Entry 8I9W (electron microscopy, 3.10 A resolution); this record covers chains C1 and CK of the 52 polymer chains in the assembly.

Chain C1:
Molecule: 3341-nt RNA strand
From: Chaetomium thermophilum
Sequence (3341 nucleotides; row label = number of the first residue in the row):
     1 GGUUGACCUCGGAUCAGGUAGGAGGACCCGCUGAACUUAAGCAUAUCAAU
    51 AAGCGGAGGAAAAGAAACCAACAGGGAUUGCCCUAGUAACGGCGAGUGAA
   101 GCGGCAACAGCUCAAAUUUGAAAGCUGGCUUCGGCCCGCGUUGUAAUUUG
   151 GAGAGGAUGCUUUGGGCGAGGCUCCUUCUGAGUUCCCUGGAACGGGACGC
   201 CACAGAGGGUGAGAGCCCCGUAUAGUUGGAAGCCAAGCCUGUGUAAAGCU
   251 CCUUCGACGAGUCGAGUAGUUUGGGAAUGCUGCUCAAAAUGGGAGGUAAA
   301 UUUCUUCUAAAGCUAAAUACCGGCCAGAGACCGAUAGCGCACAAGUAGAG
   351 UGAUCGAAAGAUGAAAAGCACUUUGAAAAGAGGGUUAAAUAGCACGUGAA
   401 AUUGUUGAAAGGGAAGCGCUUGUGACCAGACUUGCGCCCGGCGGAUCAUC
   451 CGGUGUUCUCACCGGUGCACUCCGCCGGGCUCAGGCCAGCAUCGGUUCUG
   501 GCGGGGGGAUAAAGGCCCAGGGAAUGUGGCUCCUCCGGGAGUGUUAUAGC
   551 CCUGGGUGUAAUACCCUCGCCGGGACCGAGGACCGCGCUCUGCAAGGAUG
   601 CUGGCGUAAUGGUCACCAGCGACCCGUCUUGAAACACGGACCAAGGAGUC
   651 AAGGUUUUGCGCGAGUGUUUGGGUGUAAAACCCGCACGCGUAAUGAAAGU
   701 GAACGUAGGUGAGAGCUUCGGCGCAUCAUCGACCGAUCCUGAUGUAUUCG
   751 GAUGGAUUUGAGUAGGAGCGUUAAGCCUUGGACCCGAAAGAUGGUGAACU
   801 AUGCUUGGAUAGGGUGAAGCCAGAGGAAACUCUGGUGGAGGCUCGCAGCG
   851 GUUCUGACGUGCAAAUCGAUCGUCAAAUCUGAGCAUGGGGGCGAAAGACU
   901 AAUCGAACCAUCUAGUAGCUGGUUACCGCCGAAGUUUCCCUCAGGAUAGC
   951 AGUGUCGACCUUCAGUUUUAUGAGGUAAAGCGAAUGAUUAGGGACUCGGG
  1001 GGCGAUUUUUAGCCUUCAUCCAUUCUCAAACUUUAAAUAUGUAAGAAGCC
  1051 CUUGUUACUUAACUGAACGUGGGCAUUCGAAUGUAUCGACACUAGUGGGC
  1101 CAUUUUUGGUAAGCAGAACUGGCGAUGCGGGAUGAACCGAACGCGGGGUU
  1151 AAGGUGCCGGAGUGGACGCUCAUCAGACACCACAAAAGGCGUUAGUACAU
  1201 CUUGACAGCAGGACGGUGGCCAUGGAAGUCGGAAUCCGCUAAGGACUGUG
  1251 UAACAACUCACCUGCCGAAUGUACUAGCCCUGAAAAUGGAUGGCGCUCAA
  1301 GCGUCCCACCCAUACCCCGCCCUCAGGGUAGAAACGAUGCCCUGAGGAGU
  1351 AGGCGGCCGUGGAGGUCAGUGACGAAGCCUAGGGCGUGAGCCCGGGUCGA
  1401 ACGGCCUCUAGUGCAGAUCUUGGUGGUAGUAGCAAAUACUUCAAUGAGAA
  1451 CUUGAAGGACCGAAGUGGGGAAAGGUUCCAUGUGAACAGCGGUUGGACAU
  1501 GGGUUAGUCGAUCCUAAGCCAUAGGGAAGUUCCGUUUCAAAGGGGCACUC
  1551 GUGCCCCGUGUGGCGAAAGGGAAGCCGGUUAAUAUUCCGGCACCUGGAUG
  1601 UGGGUUUUGCGCGGCAACGCAACUGAACGCGGAGACGACGGCGGGGGCCC
  1651 CGGGCAGAGUUCUCUUUUCUUCUUAACGGUCUAUCACCCUGGAAACAGUU
  1701 UGUCUGGAGAUAGGGUUUAAUGGCCGGAAGAGCCCGACACUUCUGUCGGG
  1751 UCCGGUGCGCUCUCGACGUCCCUUGAAAAUCCGCGGGAGGGAAUAAUUCU
  1801 CACGCCAGGUCGUACUCAUAACCGCAGCAGGUCCCCAAGGUGAACAGCCU
  1851 CUGGUUGAUAGAACAAUGUAGAUAAGGGAAGUCGGCAAAAUAGAUCCGUA
  1901 ACUUCGGGAAAAGGAUUGGCUCUAAGGGUUGGGCACGUUGGGCUUUGGGC
  1951 GGACGCCCUGGGAGCAGAGGGCCUCUAGCCGGGCAACCGGCCGGCGGCCC
  2001 UCAGCACCCGGGGUUGAAGCCCUUAGCAGGCUUCGGCCGUCCGGCGUGCG
  2051 GUUAACAACCAACUUAGAACUGGUACGGACAGGGGGAAUCUGACUGUCUA
  2101 AUUAAAACAUAGCAUUGCGAUGGCCAGAAAGUGGUGUUGACGCAAUGUGA
  2151 UUUCUGCCCAGUGCUCUGAAUGUCAAAGUGAAGAAAUUCAACCAAGCGCG
  2201 GGUAAACGGCGGGAGUAACUAUGACUCUCUUAAGGUAGCCAAAUGCCUCG
  2251 UCAUCUAAUUAGUGACGCGCAUGAAUGGAUUAACGAGAUUCCCACUGUCC
  2301 CUAUCUACUAUCUAGCGAAACCACAGCCAAGGGAACGGGCUUGGCAAAAU
  2351 CAGCGGGGAAAGAAGACCCUGUUGAGCUUGACUCUAGUUUGACAUUGUGA
  2401 AAAGACAUAGGAGGUGUAGAAUAGGUGGGAGCUUCGGCGCCAGUGAAAUA
  2451 CCACUACUCCUAUUGUUUUUUUACUUAUUCAAUGAAGCGGGGCUGGACUU
  2501 GCGUCCAACUUCUGGAGUUAAGGUCCUUCGCGGGCCGACCCGGGUUGAAG
  2551 ACAUUGUCAGGUGGGGAGUUUGGCUGGGGCGGCACAUCUGUUAAACCAUA
  2601 ACGCAGGUGUCCUAAGGGGGGCUCAUGGAGAACAGAAAUCUCCAGUAGAA
  2651 CAAAAGGGUAAAAGUCCCCUUGAUUUUGAUUUUCAGUGUGAAUACAAACC
  2701 AUGAAAGUGUGGCCUAUCGAUCCUUUAGUCCCUCGAAAUUUGAGGCUAGA
  2751 GGUGCCAGAAAAGUUACCACAGGGAUAACUGGCUUGUGGCGGCCAAGCGU
  2801 UCAUAGCGACGUCGCUUUUUGAUCCUUCGAUGUCGGCUCUUCCUAUCAUA
  2851 CCGAAGCAGAAUUCGGUAAGCGUUGGAUUGUUCACCCACUAAUAGGGAAC
  2901 GUGAGCUGGGUUUAGACCGUCGUGAGACAGGUUAGUUUUACCCUACUGAU
  2951 GAACUCGUCGCAAUGGUAAUUCAGCUUAGUACGAGAGGAACCGCUGAUUC
  3001 AGAUAAUUGGUUUUUGCGGUUGUCCGACCGGGCAGUGCCGCGAAGCUACC
  3051 AUCUGCUGGAUAAUGGCUGAACGCCUCUAAGUCAGAAUCCAUGCCAGAAC
  3101 GCGACGAUACUACCCGCACGUUGUAGACGUAUAAGAAUAGGCUCCGGCCU
  3151 CGUAUCCUAGCAGGCGAUUCCUCCGCCGGCCUCGAAGUGGCCGUCGGUAA
  3201 UUCGCGUAUUGCAAUUUAGACACGCGCGGGAUCAAAUCCUUUGCAGACGA
  3251 CUUAGAUGUGCGAAAGGGUCCUGUAAGCAGUAGAGUAGCCUUGUUGUUAC
  3301 GAUCUGCUGAGGGUAAGCCCUCCUUCGCCUAGAUUUCCCAG
Unresolved in the structure: 1-2, 693-706, 803-884, 901-905, 987-1028, 1435-1858, 1887-1894, 1904-2070, 2082, 2093-2283, 2485-2545, 2571-2721, 2753-2756, 2801-2804, 2822-2828, 2833, 2909-2914, 2937-2940, 3338-3341

Chain CK:
Name: Ribosome biogenesis protein NSA2 homolog
From: Chaetomium thermophilum
Reference sequence: G0S081 (G0S081_CHATD); residue numbers follow UniProt; this construct covers 1-261
Chain sequence (261 residues; each row starts with the number of its first residue):
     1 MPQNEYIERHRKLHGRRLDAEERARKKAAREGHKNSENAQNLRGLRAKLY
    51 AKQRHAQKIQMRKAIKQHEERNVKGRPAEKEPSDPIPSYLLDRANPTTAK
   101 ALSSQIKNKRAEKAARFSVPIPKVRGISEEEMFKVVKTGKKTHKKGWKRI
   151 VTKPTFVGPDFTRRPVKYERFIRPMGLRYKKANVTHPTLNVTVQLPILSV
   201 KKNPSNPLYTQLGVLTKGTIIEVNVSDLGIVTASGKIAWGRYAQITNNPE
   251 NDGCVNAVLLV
Unresolved in the structure: 1, 76-97

How chain C1 and chain CK interact:
Contacting residue pairs - 114 pairs, chain C1 then chain CK:
  U1173(C1) with Arg-43(CK), sugar contact
  C1174(C1) with Arg-43(CK), salt bridge to the phosphate
  A1184(C1) with Lys-48(CK), salt bridge to the phosphate
  A1186(C1) with His-55(CK), sugar contact
  A1187(C1) with Ala-51(CK), sugar contact; His-55(CK), phosphate contact
  G1188(C1) with Ala-39(CK), hydrogen bond to the base; Tyr-50(CK), sugar contact; Ala-51(CK), sugar contact; Arg-54(CK), phosphate contact; His-55(CK), phosphate contact; Lys-58(CK), salt bridge to the phosphate
  G1189(C1) with Ser-36(CK), hydrogen bond to the sugar; Ala-39(CK), sugar contact; Gln-40(CK), hydrogen bond to the sugar; Arg-54(CK), salt bridge to the phosphate; Lys-58(CK), salt bridge to the phosphate
  C1190(C1) with Gly-32(CK), sugar contact; His-33(CK), hydrogen bond to the base; Ser-36(CK), sugar contact
  G1191(C1) with Ser-36(CK), hydrogen bond to the phosphate; Gln-40(CK), phosphate contact
  U1251(C1) with Lys-12(CK), phosphate contact
  A1252(C1) with Lys-12(CK), salt bridge to the phosphate
  C1280(C1) with Gln-40(CK), hydrogen bond to the sugar
  U1281(C1) with Ala-39(CK), sugar contact; Gln-40(CK), sugar contact; Leu-42(CK), sugar contact; Arg-43(CK), salt bridge to the phosphate; Ala-47(CK), sugar contact
  G1282(C1) with Arg-43(CK), phosphate contact; Gly-44(CK), hydrogen bond to the phosphate; Lys-48(CK), phosphate contact
  A1283(C1) with Gly-44(CK), sugar contact; Leu-45(CK), base contact; Lys-48(CK), phosphate contact
  A2375(C1) with Lys-167(CK), hydrogen bond to the base
  A2766(C1) with Ser-205(CK), hydrogen bond to the base; Asn-206(CK), hydrogen bond to the sugar; Pro-207(CK), base contact; Leu-208(CK), sugar contact
  C2767(C1) with Lys-167(CK), hydrogen bond to the sugar; Tyr-168(CK), sugar contact; Leu-208(CK), sugar contact
  C2768(C1) with Arg-149(CK), salt bridge to the phosphate; Arg-170(CK), hydrogen bond to the phosphate
  A2769(C1) with Arg-170(CK), salt bridge to the phosphate
  C2770(C1) with Lys-144(CK), phosphate contact
  G2786(C1) with Leu-45(CK), base contact; Leu-49(CK), base contact
  U2787(C1) with Leu-49(CK), base contact; Lys-52(CK), base contact
  G2788(C1) with Asp-252(CK), sugar contact; Cys-254(CK), base contact
  G2789(C1) with Asn-183(CK), base contact; Asn-247(CK), hydrogen bond to the sugar; Asp-252(CK), hydrogen bond to the sugar; Asn-256(CK), hydrogen bond to the base
  C2790(C1) with Thr-246(CK), sugar contact; Asn-256(CK), hydrogen bond to the sugar
  G2791(C1) with Thr-185(CK), sugar contact; Asn-190(CK), sugar contact
  G2792(C1) with Asn-190(CK), sugar contact
  C2810(C1) with Ala-56(CK), sugar contact; Ile-59(CK), base contact
  G2811(C1) with Lys-63(CK), sugar contact
  G2814(C1) with Lys-100(CK), phosphate contact; Ser-103(CK), hydrogen bond to the phosphate; Val-191(CK), sugar contact; Thr-192(CK), hydrogen bond to the sugar
  C2815(C1) with Ser-103(CK), hydrogen bond to the phosphate; Lys-107(CK), salt bridge to the phosphate; Asn-183(CK), hydrogen bond to the sugar; Thr-192(CK), sugar contact; Gln-194(CK), sugar contact
  U2816(C1) with Lys-107(CK), salt bridge to the phosphate; Asn-183(CK), sugar contact; Gln-194(CK), sugar contact
  U2817(C1) with Lys-107(CK), hydrogen bond to the phosphate
  U2818(C1) with Lys-107(CK), salt bridge to the phosphate
  G2856(C1) with Glu-5(CK), hydrogen bond to the base; Tyr-6(CK), hydrogen bond to the base; Ile-7(CK), hydrogen bond to the base; Glu-8(CK), hydrogen bond to the base
  A2858(C1) with Pro-2(CK), base contact; Tyr-6(CK), hydrogen bond to the phosphate
  G2866(C1) with Arg-46(CK), hydrogen bond to the phosphate
  U2867(C1) with Arg-46(CK), salt bridge to the phosphate
  A2925(C1) with Lys-140(CK), hydrogen bond to the sugar
  G2926(C1) with Lys-140(CK), salt bridge to the phosphate; Thr-142(CK), phosphate contact; Lys-144(CK), salt bridge to the phosphate
  G2983(C1) with Pro-2(CK), phosphate contact
  A2984(C1) with Pro-2(CK), base contact; Gln-3(CK), base contact
  G2985(C1) with Pro-2(CK), base contact
  U3064(C1) with Lys-34(CK), salt bridge to the phosphate
  G3065(C1) with Arg-23(CK), hydrogen bond to the phosphate; Lys-27(CK), phosphate contact
  G3066(C1) with Arg-23(CK), salt bridge to the phosphate; Arg-30(CK), salt bridge to the phosphate
  C3067(C1) with Lys-26(CK), salt bridge to the phosphate
  A3070(C1) with His-33(CK), base contact
  A3071(C1) with His-33(CK), hydrogen bond to the base
  C3075(C1) with Arg-25(CK), hydrogen bond to the phosphate; Ala-29(CK), sugar contact
  U3076(C1) with Arg-25(CK), salt bridge to the phosphate; Lys-26(CK), salt bridge to the phosphate; Ala-29(CK), sugar contact; Arg-30(CK), phosphate contact; His-33(CK), base contact
  C3077(C1) with Lys-26(CK), salt bridge to the phosphate; Arg-30(CK), salt bridge to the phosphate
  U3078(C1) with His-33(CK), salt bridge to the phosphate
Interface residues without a listed pair, chain C1 (60 interface residues in all): C1274, G2365, G2376, A2809, A2927, C3072
Interface residues without a listed pair, chain CK (72 interface residues in all): Asn-4, Glu-22, Asn-41, Arg-62, Ala-99, Lys-141, Lys-145, Trp-147, Phe-171, Val-193, Val-258

Summary:
Chain C1 and chain CK form an interface of 60 and 72 residues respectively; the contacts include 31 hydrogen
bonds and 24 salt bridges. Among the polar pairs are G1188(C1)/Ala-39(CK), C1190(C1)/His-33(CK) and
A2375(C1)/Lys-167(CK).
Here chain C1 is a 3341-nt RNA strand and chain CK is Ribosome biogenesis protein NSA2 homolog, both from
Chaetomium thermophilum. Entry 8I9W (Cryo-EM structure of a Chaetomium thermophilum pre-60S ribosomal subunit
- Dbp10-3) was determined by electron microscopy together with 8I9P, 8I9T, 8I9V, 8I9X, 8I9Y, 8I9Z and 8IA0
from the same study.
